Entry 1DJE (X-ray diffraction, 1.71 A resolution); this record covers chain A.

== Chain A ==
Protein: 8-amino-7-oxonanoate synthase
Source organism: Escherichia coli
Notes: EC 2.3.1.47
Reference sequence: P12998 (BIOF_ECOLI); numbering as in UniProt (aligned over 1-384)
Amino-acid sequence (384 residues; row label = number of the first residue in the row):
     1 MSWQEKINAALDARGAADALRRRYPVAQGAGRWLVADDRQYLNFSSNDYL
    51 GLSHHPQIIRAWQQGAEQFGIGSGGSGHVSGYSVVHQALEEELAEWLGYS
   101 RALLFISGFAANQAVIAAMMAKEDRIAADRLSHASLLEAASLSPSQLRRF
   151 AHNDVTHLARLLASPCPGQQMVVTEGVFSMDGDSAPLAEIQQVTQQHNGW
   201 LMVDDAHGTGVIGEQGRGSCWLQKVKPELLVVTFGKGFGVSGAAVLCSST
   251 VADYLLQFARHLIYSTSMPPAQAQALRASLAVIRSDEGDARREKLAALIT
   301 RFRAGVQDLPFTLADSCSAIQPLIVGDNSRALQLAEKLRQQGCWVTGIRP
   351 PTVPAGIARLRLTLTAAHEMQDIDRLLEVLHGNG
Disordered / not traced: 1
Swiss-Prot annotation at these positions:
  - binding site (substrate): R21, H133, T352
  - binding site (pyridoxal 5'-phosphate): G108, F109, S179, H207, T233
  - modified residue: K236 (N6-(pyridoxal phosphate)lysine)
Covalent attachments: pyridoxal phosphate (PLP) linked to K236
Small-molecule neighbours: pyridoxal phosphate (PLP): S107, G108, F109, N112, H133, S135, E175, S179, D204, A206, H207, T233, G242

== In short ==
Pyridoxal phosphate is covalently linked to K236. UniProt lists 3 substrate-binding residues and 5 pyridoxal
5'-phosphate-binding residues.
Chain A is 8-amino-7-oxonanoate synthase (Escherichia coli); the structure, Crystal structure of the plp-bound
form of 8-amino-7-oxonanoate synthase, was determined by X-ray diffraction (same publication as 1DJ9).
